PDB entry 8U1S | electron microscopy, 3.21 A resolution | chains A and B of the 12 polymer chains in the assembly

== Chain A (and B) ==
Protein: Neuraminidase
Organism: Influenza B virus (B/Iowa/06/2017)
Notes: chain B of this document is another copy of the same molecule, construct and numbering; everything in this record applies to it too
Reference sequence: A0A1S7DL21 (A0A1S7DL21_9INFB); numbering as in UniProt (aligned over 1-466)
Chain sequence (466 residues; numbered 1 to 466; the number before each row is that of its first residue):
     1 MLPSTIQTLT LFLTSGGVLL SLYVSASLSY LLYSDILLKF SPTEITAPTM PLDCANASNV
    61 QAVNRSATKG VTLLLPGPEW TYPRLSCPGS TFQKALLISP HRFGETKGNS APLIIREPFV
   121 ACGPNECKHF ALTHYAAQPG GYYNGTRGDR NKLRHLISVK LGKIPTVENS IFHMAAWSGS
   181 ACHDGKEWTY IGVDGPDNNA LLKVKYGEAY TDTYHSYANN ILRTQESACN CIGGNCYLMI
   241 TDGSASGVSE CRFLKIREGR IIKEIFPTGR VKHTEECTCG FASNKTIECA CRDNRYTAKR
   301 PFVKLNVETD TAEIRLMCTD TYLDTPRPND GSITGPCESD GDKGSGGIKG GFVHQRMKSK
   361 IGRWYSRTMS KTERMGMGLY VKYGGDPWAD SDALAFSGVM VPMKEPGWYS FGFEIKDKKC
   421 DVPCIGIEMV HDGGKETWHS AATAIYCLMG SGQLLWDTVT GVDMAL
Unresolved in the structure: 1-77, 101-112, 135-149, 195-198, 431-440, 456-466 (chain B: 1-77, 101-114, 135-153, 195-198, 431-439, 455-466)
Disulfides: Cys-87/Cys-420, Cys-122/Cys-127, Cys-182/Cys-229, Cys-231/Cys-236, Cys-277/Cys-291, Cys-279/Cys-289, Cys-318/Cys-337, Cys-424/Cys-447
Covalent attachments: N-acetylglucosamine (NAG) linked to Asn-284

== Chain A / chain B interface ==
Residue-residue contacts (39):
  Lys-152(A) / Lys-94(B)  hydrogen bond (backbone-side chain)
  Lys-152(A) / Glu-405(B)  salt bridge
  Leu-153(A) / Leu-97(B)  hydrophobic
  His-155(A) / Leu-96(B)
  His-155(A) / Leu-97(B)  hydrogen bond (side chain-backbone)
  Val-167(A) / Ile-164(B)  hydrophobic
  Glu-168(A) / Lys-163(B)  hydrogen bond (backbone-side chain)
  Ile-171(A) / Leu-161(B)
  Ile-171(A) / Gly-162(B)
  Ile-171(A) / Lys-163(B)
  Phe-172(A) / Leu-96(B)
  Phe-172(A) / Gly-162(B)  hydrogen bond (backbone-backbone)
  Phe-172(A) / Ile-164(B)  hydrophobic
  Met-174(A) / Ala-95(B)
  Ala-175(A) / Lys-94(B)
  Ala-175(A) / Ala-95(B)  hydrogen bond (backbone-backbone)
  Asp-194(A) / Lys-94(B)  salt bridge
  Leu-201(A) / Gln-93(B)
  Lys-203(A) / Lys-94(B)
  Lys-203(A) / Met-449(B)
  Tyr-206(A) / Lys-418(B)
  Glu-208(A) / Lys-160(B)  salt bridge
  Glu-208(A) / Ile-415(B)
  Ala-209(A) / Ile-415(B)  hydrophobic
  Tyr-210(A) / Ala-95(B)
  Tyr-210(A) / Leu-96(B)
  Tyr-210(A) / Val-422(B)
  Tyr-210(A) / Met-449(B)  hydrophobic
  Thr-211(A) / Asp-417(B)
  Thr-211(A) / Met-449(B)
  Thr-211(A) / Gly-450(B)  hydrogen bond (backbone-backbone)
  Thr-213(A) / Met-449(B)
  Thr-213(A) / Gly-450(B)
  Thr-213(A) / Ser-451(B)
  His-215(A) / Ser-451(B)  hydrogen bond (side chain-backbone)
  His-215(A) / Gly-452(B)
  Arg-260(A) / Cys-87(B)
  Arg-260(A) / Asp-417(B)  salt bridge
  Arg-260(A) / Cys-420(B)  hydrogen bond
Other interface residues (no listed pair), chain A (25 interface residues in all): Asn-169, Ser-170, His-173, Glu-187, Asp-212
Other interface residues (no listed pair), chain B (27 interface residues in all): Asn-125, Glu-126, Cys-127, Asn-169, Cys-447, Gln-453

== In short ==
25 residues of chain A and 27 residues of chain B are in contact; the contacts include 8 hydrogen bonds and 4
salt bridges. Polar pairs include Lys-152(A)/Glu-405(B), Asp-194(A)/Lys-94(B) and Glu-208(A)/Lys-160(B).
Covalently linked N-acetylglucosamine: at Asn-284(A).
Both chains are Neuraminidase (Influenza B virus (B/Iowa/06/2017)). Entry 8U1S (A mechanistic understanding of
protective influenza B neuraminidase mAbs at the airway interface) was determined by electron microscopy
together with 8U1C from the same study.
